Entry 8REC (electron microscopy, 3.50 A resolution); this record covers chains T and M of the 9 polymer chains in the assembly.

Chain T:
Molecule: 51-nt DNA strand
Source organism: Klebsiella oxytoca
Sequence (51 nucleotides; row label = number of the first residue in the row; note: 2 numbers in that range are skipped by the numbering (no residue carries them; nothing is unmodelled there); numbers below 1 keep their minus sign (DG-23 is residue -23)):
   -23 GAATGTGCAACAGCATGATCGCGGCAAGCTG
    10 CGTGCAAAAGTCGTGCCAGC

Chain M:
Name: RNA polymerase sigma-54 factor
Source organism: Klebsiella oxytoca
Notes: engineered mutation(s): R336A
Sequence (347 residues; row label = number of the first residue in the row; note: 33 numbers in that range are skipped by the numbering (no residue carries them; nothing is unmodelled there)):
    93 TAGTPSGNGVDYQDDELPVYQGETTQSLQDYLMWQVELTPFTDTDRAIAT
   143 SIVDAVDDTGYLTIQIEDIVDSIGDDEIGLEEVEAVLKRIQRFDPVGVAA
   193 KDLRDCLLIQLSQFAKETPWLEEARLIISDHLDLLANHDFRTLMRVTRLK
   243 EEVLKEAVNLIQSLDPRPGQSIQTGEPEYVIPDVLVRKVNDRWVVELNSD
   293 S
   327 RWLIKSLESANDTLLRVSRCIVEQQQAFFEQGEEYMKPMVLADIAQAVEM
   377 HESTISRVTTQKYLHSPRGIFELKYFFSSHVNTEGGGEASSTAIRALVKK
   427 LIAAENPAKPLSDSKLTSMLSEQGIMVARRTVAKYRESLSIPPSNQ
What the authors report for this chain:
  - binding site for the 51-nt DNA strand (chain T): Pro110
  - conformationally variable residues (loop rearrangement): Tyr104 to Tyr112

Interface between chain T and chain M:
Contacting residue pairs (23):
  DG4(T) with Pro110(M), hydrogen bond to the base
  DC5(T) with Ser291(M), base contact; Asp292(M), hydrogen bond to the base
  DT6(T) with Ser293(M), base contact
  DG7(T) with Leu333(M), base contact
  DG11(T) with Ala336(M), phosphate contact; Thr339(M), phosphate contact
  DT12(T) with Met376(M), phosphate contact; Thr380(M), base contact
  DG13(T) with Met376(M), phosphate contact; His377(M), phosphate contact; Ser379(M), hydrogen bond to the base
  DC14(T) with His377(M), base contact; Ser379(M), base contact
  DC21(T) with His406(M), phosphate contact
  DG22(T) with His406(M), phosphate contact; Asn408(M), sugar contact; Arg456(M), sugar contact; Lys460(M), salt bridge to the phosphate; Tyr461(M), phosphate contact
  DT23(T) with Thr409(M), hydrogen bond to the phosphate; Arg456(M), salt bridge to the phosphate
  DG24(T) with Arg456(M), salt bridge to the phosphate
Also at the interface, not in a pair above, chain T (14 interface residues in all): DC10, DC25
Also at the interface, not in a pair above, chain M (23 interface residues in all): Gln105, Arg383, Ser405, Ser417, Ala454, Arg455

In short:
The interface between chain T and chain M involves 14 residues on one side and 23 on the other, with 4
hydrogen bonds and 3 salt bridges. Among the polar pairs are DG4(T)-Pro110(M), DC5(T)-Asp292(M) and
DG13(T)-Ser379(M). The paper reports a binding site for the 51-nt DNA strand (chain T) at Pro110(M);
conformational variability at Tyr104(M).
Here chain T is a 51-nt DNA strand and chain M is RNA polymerase sigma-54 factor, both from Klebsiella
oxytoca. Entry 8REC (Cryo-EM structure of bacterial RNA polymerase-sigma54 initial transcribing complex - 7nt
complex) was determined by electron microscopy together with 8RE4, 8REA, 8REB, 8RED and 8REE from the same
study.
